3MD7 - chain A; structure by X-ray diffraction, 1.27 A resolution.

# Chain A
Protein: Beta-lactamase-like
Source organism: Brucella melitensis biovar Abortus
UniProt: Q2YQ74 (Q2YQ74_BRUA2); residues 1-272 here = UniProt positions 1-272
Chain sequence (293 residues; row label = number of the first residue in the row; numbers below 1 keep their minus sign (Met-20 is residue -20)):
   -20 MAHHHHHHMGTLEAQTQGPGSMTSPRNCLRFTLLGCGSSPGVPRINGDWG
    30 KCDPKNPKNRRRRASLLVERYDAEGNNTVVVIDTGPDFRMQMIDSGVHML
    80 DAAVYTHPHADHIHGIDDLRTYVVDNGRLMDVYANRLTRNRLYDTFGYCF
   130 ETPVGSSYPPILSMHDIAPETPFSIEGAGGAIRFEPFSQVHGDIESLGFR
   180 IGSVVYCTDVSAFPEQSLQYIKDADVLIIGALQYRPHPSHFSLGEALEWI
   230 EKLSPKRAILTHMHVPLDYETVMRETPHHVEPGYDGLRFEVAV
Unresolved in the structure: -20 to 2
Differences from the reference sequence: expression tag (-20 to 0)
Bound ions: Na+ site 1 near Asn56 (its only coordinating residue here); Mn2+ site 1: His86, His88, His170, Asp188 (together with guanosine-5'-monophosphate); Mn2+ site 2: Asp90, His91, Asp188, His241 (together with guanosine-5'-monophosphate); Na+ site 2 near His216 (its only coordinating residue here); K+: Met252, Thr255, Pro256, Val259
Ligand contacts: guanosine-5'-monophosphate (5GP): Ser18, His86, Pro87, His88, Ala89, Asp90, Ile92, His93, Asp96, Arg99, Tyr127, Pro132, Tyr137, His170, Asp188, Ser218, His219, His241
Reported in the primary citation:
  - Mn2+ coordination: His86, His88, Asp90, His170, Asp188, His241
  - binding site for guanosine-5'-monophosphate: His88, Ala89, Asp90, Asp96, Arg99, Tyr127, His241

# Overview
Chain A binds guanosine-5'-monophosphate. The Mn2+ site 1 is built by His86, His88, His170 and Asp188. The
Mn2+ site 2 is built by Asp90, His91, Asp188 and His241. From the paper: a binding site for
guanosine-5'-monophosphate at His88, Ala89 and Asp90 among others; Mn2+ coordination by His86, His88 and Asp90
among others.
Chain A is Beta-lactamase-like (Brucella melitensis biovar Abortus); the structure, Crystal structure of a
beta-lactamase-like protein bound to GMP from brucella melitensis, was determined by X-ray diffraction,
deposited together with 3QH8 and 3PY5.
